Entry 9HBX (electron microscopy, 3.04 A resolution); this record covers chains C and D of the 5 polymer chains in the assembly.

# Chain C (and D)
Molecule: Tilapia Lake Virus nucleoprotein (segment 4)
Source organism: Tilapia lake virus
Notes: chain D of this document is another copy of the same molecule, construct and numbering; everything in this record applies to it too
UniProt: A0A1Y9SHW7 (A0A1Y9SHW7_9VIRU); numbering as in UniProt (aligned over 1-354)
Amino-acid sequence (354 residues; each row starts with the number of its first residue):
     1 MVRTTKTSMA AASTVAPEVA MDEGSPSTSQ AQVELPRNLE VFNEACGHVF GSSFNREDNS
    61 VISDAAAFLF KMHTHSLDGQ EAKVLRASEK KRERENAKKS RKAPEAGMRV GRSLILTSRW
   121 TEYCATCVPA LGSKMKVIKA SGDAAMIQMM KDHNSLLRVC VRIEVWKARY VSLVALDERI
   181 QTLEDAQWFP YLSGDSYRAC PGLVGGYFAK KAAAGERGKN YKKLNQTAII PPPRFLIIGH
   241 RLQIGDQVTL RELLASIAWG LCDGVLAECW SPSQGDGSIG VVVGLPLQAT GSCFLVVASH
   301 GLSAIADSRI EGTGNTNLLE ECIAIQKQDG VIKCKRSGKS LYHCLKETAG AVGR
Not modelled in the structure: 1-33, 291-315, 351-354 (chain D: 1-33, 351-354)

# How chain C and chain D interact
Contacting residue pairs - 54 pairs, chain C then chain D:
  Leu-176(C) / Cys-293(D)  hydrophobic
  Glu-178(C) / Tyr-221(D)
  Glu-178(C) / Lys-223(D)
  Arg-179(C) / Arg-217(D)  hydrogen bond (backbone-side chain)
  Arg-179(C) / Gly-218(D)
  Gln-181(C) / Arg-217(D)
  Gln-181(C) / Lys-223(D)
  Gln-181(C) / Leu-295(D)
  Thr-182(C) / Leu-295(D)
  Leu-183(C) / Leu-295(D)
  Leu-183(C) / Ala-304(D)  hydrophobic
  Leu-183(C) / Ile-305(D)
  Leu-183(C) / Ala-306(D)
  Asp-185(C) / Arg-217(D)  salt bridge
  Ala-186(C) / Val-297(D)  hydrophobic
  Thr-227(C) / Ser-299(D)
  Thr-227(C) / His-300(D)
  Ile-257(C) / His-300(D)
  Trp-259(C) / Val-297(D)  hydrophobic
  Leu-261(C) / Cys-293(D)  hydrophobic
  Leu-261(C) / Leu-295(D)
  Leu-261(C) / Val-296(D)
  Leu-261(C) / Val-297(D)  hydrogen bond (backbone-backbone)
  Cys-262(C) / Ser-299(D)  hydrogen bond
  Asp-263(C) / Val-296(D)
  Asp-263(C) / Leu-302(D)
  Leu-266(C) / His-300(D)
  Pro-286(C) / His-300(D)
  Leu-287(C) / His-300(D)
  Gln-288(C) / His-300(D)
  Gln-288(C) / Gly-301(D)
  Ala-289(C) / His-300(D)
  Thr-316(C) / Thr-313(D)
  Leu-318(C) / Ser-303(D)
  Leu-318(C) / Glu-311(D)
  Leu-319(C) / Gly-312(D)
  Glu-321(C) / Gly-301(D)
  Glu-321(C) / Leu-302(D)
  Glu-321(C) / Ser-303(D)  hydrogen bond (side chain-backbone)
  Ile-323(C) / His-300(D)
  Ile-323(C) / Leu-302(D)  hydrophobic
  Arg-336(C) / Val-296(D)
  Arg-336(C) / Leu-302(D)
  Arg-336(C) / Ser-303(D)  hydrogen bond (side chain-backbone)
  Gly-338(C) / Val-296(D)
  Gly-338(C) / Ile-305(D)
  Gly-338(C) / Ser-308(D)
  Lys-339(C) / Ser-308(D)
  Ser-340(C) / Leu-295(D)  hydrogen bond (side chain-backbone)
  Ser-340(C) / Val-296(D)
  Tyr-342(C) / Gly-291(D)  hydrogen bond (side chain-backbone)
  His-343(C) / Phe-294(D)
  Lys-346(C) / Gln-288(D)
  Lys-346(C) / Gly-291(D)  hydrogen bond (side chain-backbone)
Other interface residues (no listed pair), chain C (34 interface residues in all): Ile-180, Gln-226, Cys-322
Other interface residues (no listed pair), chain D (26 interface residues in all): Lys-219, Lys-222, Ser-292

# Summary
The interface between chain C and chain D involves 34 residues on one side and 26 on the other; the contacts
include 8 hydrogen bonds and 1 salt bridge. Among the polar pairs are Asp-185(C)/Arg-217(D),
Arg-179(C)/Arg-217(D) and Cys-262(C)/Ser-299(D).
Chain C and chain D are both Tilapia Lake Virus nucleoprotein (segment 4) (Tilapia lake virus); the structure,
TiLV-NP hexamer (pseudo-C6) (local refinement around 2 TiLV-NPs), was determined by electron microscopy (same
publication as 9HBR, 9HBS, 9HBT, 9HBU, 9HBV, 9HBW, 9HBY and 9HBZ).
